PDB entry 1UE6 | X-ray diffraction, 2.70 A resolution | chains A and B

[Chain A (and B)]
Protein: Single-strand binding protein
Source organism: Mycobacterium tuberculosis
Notes: chain B of this document is another copy of the same molecule, construct and numbering; everything in this record applies to it too
UniProt: P0A610 (SSB_MYCTU); residue numbers follow UniProt; this construct covers 1-164
Chain sequence (164 residues; numbered 1 to 164; the number before each row is that of its first residue):
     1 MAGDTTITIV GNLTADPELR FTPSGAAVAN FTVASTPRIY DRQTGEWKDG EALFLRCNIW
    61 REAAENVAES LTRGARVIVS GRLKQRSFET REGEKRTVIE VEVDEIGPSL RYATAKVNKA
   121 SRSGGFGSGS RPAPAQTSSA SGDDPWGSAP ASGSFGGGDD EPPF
Not modelled in the structure: 1, 44-46, 88-96, 124-164 (chain B: 1-2, 40-50, 91-96, 126-164)

[Chain A / chain B interface]
Pairs across the interface (47):
  Ala2(A) - Thr36(B)  hydrogen bond (backbone-side chain)
  Ala2(A) - Pro37(B)
  Gly3(A) - Val10(B)
  Gly3(A) - Ser35(B)
  Gly3(A) - Thr36(B)
  Gly3(A) - Arg76(B)
  Asp4(A) - Ile9(B)
  Asp4(A) - Val10(B)  hydrogen bond (backbone-backbone)
  Asp4(A) - Pro37(B)
  Thr5(A) - Ile7(B)
  Thr5(A) - Thr8(B)
  Thr5(A) - Ile9(B)
  Thr5(A) - Ser35(B)
  Thr5(A) - Leu53(B)
  Thr6(A) - Ile7(B)
  Thr6(A) - Thr8(B)
  Ile7(A) - Thr6(B)
  Ile7(A) - Leu83(B)  hydrophobic
  Thr8(A) - Thr5(B)
  Thr8(A) - Thr6(B)
  Ile9(A) - Asp4(B)
  Ile9(A) - Thr5(B)
  Val10(A) - Gly3(B)
  Val10(A) - Asp4(B)  hydrogen bond (backbone-backbone)
  Ser35(A) - Gly3(B)
  Ser35(A) - Asp4(B)  hydrogen bond (side chain-backbone)
  Ser35(A) - Thr5(B)
  Thr36(A) - Gly3(B)  hydrogen bond (backbone-backbone)
  Pro37(A) - Gly3(B)
  Pro37(A) - Asp4(B)
  Leu53(A) - Leu83(B)  hydrophobic
  Leu53(A) - Gln85(B)
  Phe54(A) - Gln85(B)  hydrogen bond (backbone-side chain)
  Leu55(A) - Leu83(B)  hydrophobic
  Leu55(A) - Ile99(B)  hydrophobic
  Arg76(A) - Gly3(B)
  Arg82(A) - Pro37(B)
  Leu83(A) - Ile7(B)  hydrophobic
  Leu83(A) - Leu53(B)
  Leu83(A) - Leu55(B)  hydrophobic
  Gln85(A) - Ala52(B)
  Gln85(A) - Leu53(B)
  Gln85(A) - Phe54(B)  hydrogen bond (side chain-backbone)
  Ile99(A) - Leu53(B)  hydrophobic
  Ile99(A) - Phe54(B)
  Ile99(A) - Leu55(B)  hydrophobic
  Ile99(A) - Ile99(B)
Also at the interface, not in a pair above, chain A (21 interface residues in all): Arg38
Also at the interface, not in a pair above, chain B (22 interface residues in all): Gly11, Arg38, Lys84

[In short]
The interface between chain A and chain B involves 21 residues on one side and 22 on the other; the contacts
include 7 hydrogen bonds. Among the polar pairs are Ala2(A)-Thr36(B), Ser35(A)-Asp4(B) and Phe54(A)-Gln85(B).
Both chains are Single-strand binding protein (Mycobacterium tuberculosis). Entry 1UE6 (Crystal structure of
the single-stranded dna-binding protein from mycobacterium tuberculosis) was determined by X-ray diffraction
(same publication as 1UE1, 1UE5 and 1UE7).
